PDB entry 5UVN | electron microscopy, 3.96 A resolution | chains C and D of the 6 polymer chains in the assembly

[Chain C (and D)]
Molecule: Paraquat-inducible protein B
From: Escherichia coli
Notes: chain D of this document is another copy of the same molecule, construct and numbering; everything in this record applies to it too
Reference sequence: P43671 (PQIB_ECOLI); residues 39-431 here = UniProt positions 39-431
Sequence (453 residues; numbered 26 to 2005; 1527 numbers in that range are skipped by the numbering (no residue carries them; nothing is unmodelled there); the number before each row is that of its first residue; X marks 47 residues of unknown identity (built as UNK)):
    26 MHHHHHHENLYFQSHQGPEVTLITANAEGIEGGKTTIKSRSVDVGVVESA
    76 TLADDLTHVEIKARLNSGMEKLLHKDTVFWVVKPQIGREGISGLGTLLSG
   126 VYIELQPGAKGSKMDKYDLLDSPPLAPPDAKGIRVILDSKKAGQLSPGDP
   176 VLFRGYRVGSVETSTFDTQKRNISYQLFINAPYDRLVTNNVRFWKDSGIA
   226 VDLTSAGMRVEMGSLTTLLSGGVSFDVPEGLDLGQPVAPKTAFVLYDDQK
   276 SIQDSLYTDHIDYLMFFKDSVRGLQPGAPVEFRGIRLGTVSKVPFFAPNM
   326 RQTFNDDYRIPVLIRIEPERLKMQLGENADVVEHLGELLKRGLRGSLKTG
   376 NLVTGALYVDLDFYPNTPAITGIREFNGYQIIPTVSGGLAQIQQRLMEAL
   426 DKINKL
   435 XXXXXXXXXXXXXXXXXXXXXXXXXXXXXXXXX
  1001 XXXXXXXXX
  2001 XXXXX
Unresolved in the structure: 26-41, 348-354, 388-401
Differences from the reference sequence: expression tag (26-38)

[Interface between chain C and chain D]
Contacting residue pairs (46):
  Ala50(C) - Arg65(D)
  Asn51(C) - Arg65(D)
  Asn51(C) - Ser66(D)  hydrogen bond
  Ala52(C) - Arg65(D)
  Ala52(C) - Ser66(D)  hydrogen bond (backbone-side chain)
  Glu53(C) - Ser66(D)  hydrogen bond (backbone-side chain)
  Leu77(C) - Ser64(D)
  Leu77(C) - Met94(D)  hydrophobic
  Leu81(C) - Arg65(D)  hydrogen bond (backbone-side chain)
  Leu81(C) - Leu97(D)  hydrophobic
  Thr82(C) - Arg65(D)  hydrogen bond (backbone-side chain)
  His83(C) - Arg65(D)
  Val84(C) - Val67(D)  hydrophobic
  Arg113(C) - Leu240(D)
  Lys165(C) - Arg179(D)
  Lys166(C) - Arg179(D)
  Ala167(C) - Arg179(D)  hydrogen bond (backbone-backbone)
  Ala167(C) - Gly180(D)
  Ala167(C) - Tyr181(D)
  Phe191(C) - Phe178(D)  hydrophobic
  Phe191(C) - Tyr181(D)  hydrophobic
  Phe191(C) - Tyr208(D)  hydrophobic
  Thr193(C) - Pro207(D)
  Thr193(C) - Leu211(D)
  Arg196(C) - Phe178(D)
  Arg196(C) - Arg179(D)  hydrogen bond (backbone-side chain)
  Arg196(C) - Leu258(D)
  Leu228(C) - Met233(D)  hydrophobic
  Leu244(C) - Leu240(D)
  Lys293(C) - Arg308(D)
  Ser295(C) - Arg308(D)  hydrogen bond (side chain-backbone)
  Ser295(C) - Gly309(D)
  Val296(C) - Arg308(D)  hydrogen bond (backbone-backbone)
  Val296(C) - Gly309(D)
  Arg297(C) - Thr374(D)
  Arg297(C) - Gly375(D)
  Arg297(C) - Tyr383(D)  hydrogen bond
  Pro319(C) - Ile310(D)  hydrophobic
  Phe321(C) - Leu346(D)
  Tyr333(C) - Arg308(D)  hydrogen bond (backbone-side chain)
  Tyr333(C) - Leu363(D)
  Arg334(C) - Arg308(D)
  Ile335(C) - Arg308(D)
  Ile335(C) - Ile310(D)  hydrophobic
  Thr379(C) - Thr229(D)
  Ala381(C) - Ser230(D)
Other interface residues (no listed pair), chain C (49 interface residues in all): Ala75, Pro109, Gln110, Ile111, Gly112, Leu122, Gly168, Ile198, Ser222, Gly223, Ile224, Ala225, Val226, Asp227, Thr229, Leu243, Ser245, Asp294, Gly298, Asn376
Other interface residues (no listed pair), chain D (30 interface residues in all): Val69, Leu123, Phe307, Arg345

[Overview]
The interface between chain C and chain D involves 49 residues on one side and 30 on the other, with 11
hydrogen bonds. Polar pairs include Asn51(C)-Ser66(D), Ala52(C)-Ser66(D) and Glu53(C)-Ser66(D).
Both chains are Paraquat-inducible protein B (Escherichia coli). Entry 5UVN (Structure of E. coli MCE protein
PqiB, periplasmic domain) was determined by electron microscopy (same publication as 5UWB, 5UW2, 5UW8 and
5UWA).
